Entry 6H7G (X-ray diffraction, 2.60 A resolution); this record covers chains A and B.

== Chain A (and B) ==
Name: Phosphoribulokinase, chloroplastic
From: Chlamydomonas reinhardtii
Notes: EC 2.7.1.19; chain B of this document is another copy of the same molecule, construct and numbering; everything in this record applies to it too
UniProt: P19824 (KPPR_CHLRE); residues 1-344 here correspond to UniProt positions 32-375 (UniProt number = residue number + 31)
Sequence (346 residues; row label = number of the first residue in the row; numbers below 1 keep their minus sign (His-1 is residue -1)):
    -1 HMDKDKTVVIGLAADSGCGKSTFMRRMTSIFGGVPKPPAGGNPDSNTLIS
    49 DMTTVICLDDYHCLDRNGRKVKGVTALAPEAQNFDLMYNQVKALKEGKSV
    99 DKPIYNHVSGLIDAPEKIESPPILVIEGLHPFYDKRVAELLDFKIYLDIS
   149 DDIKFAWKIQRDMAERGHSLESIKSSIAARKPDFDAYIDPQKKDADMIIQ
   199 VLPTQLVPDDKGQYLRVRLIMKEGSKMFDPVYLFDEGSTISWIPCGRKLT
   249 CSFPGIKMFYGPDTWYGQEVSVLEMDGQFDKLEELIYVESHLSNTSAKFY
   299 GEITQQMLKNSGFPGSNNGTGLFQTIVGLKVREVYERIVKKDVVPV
Not modelled in the structure: 339-344 (chain B: -1 to 2, 339-344)
Construct notes: expression tag (-1 to 0)
From the paper describing this entry:
  - binding site for sulfate ion: Arg64, Arg67, Tyr103, His105
  - catalytic residues: Arg64 (citing earlier work)

== Interface between chain A and chain B ==
Contacting residue pairs - 31 pairs, chain A then chain B:
  Phe232(A) - Phe232(B)  hydrophobic
  Asp233(A) - Trp240(B)
  Asp233(A) - Tyr285(B)  hydrogen bond
  Asp233(A) - His289(B)  salt bridge
  Glu234(A) - Arg245(B)
  Glu234(A) - Lys246(B)
  Gly235(A) - Cys243(B)
  Gly235(A) - Arg245(B)  hydrogen bond (backbone-side chain)
  Ser236(A) - Trp240(B)  hydrogen bond
  Ser236(A) - Ile241(B)
  Ser236(A) - Arg245(B)
  Ser236(A) - Tyr285(B)  hydrogen bond
  Thr237(A) - Ser239(B)
  Thr237(A) - Trp240(B)
  Thr237(A) - Ile241(B)  hydrogen bond (backbone-backbone)
  Ile238(A) - Ser239(B)
  Ile238(A) - Trp240(B)
  Ser239(A) - Thr237(B)
  Ser239(A) - Ile238(B)
  Ser239(A) - Ser239(B)  hydrogen bond (backbone-backbone)
  Trp240(A) - Asp233(B)  hydrogen bond
  Trp240(A) - Ser236(B)
  Trp240(A) - Thr237(B)
  Trp240(A) - Ile238(B)
  Ile241(A) - Ser236(B)
  Ile241(A) - Thr237(B)  hydrogen bond (backbone-backbone)
  Cys243(A) - Gly235(B)
  Lys246(A) - Asp233(B)  salt bridge
  Lys246(A) - Glu234(B)
  Tyr285(A) - Asp233(B)  hydrogen bond
  His289(A) - Phe232(B)
Also at the interface, not in a pair above, chain A (15 interface residues in all): Pro242
Also at the interface, not in a pair above, chain B (16 interface residues in all): Pro242

== In short ==
Chain A and chain B form an interface of 15 and 16 residues respectively; the contacts include 9 hydrogen
bonds and 2 salt bridges. Polar pairs include Asp233(A)-His289(B), Lys246(A)-Asp233(B) and
Asp233(A)-Tyr285(B). The paper reports the catalytic residue Arg64(A); a binding site for sulfate ion at
Arg64(A), Arg67(A) and Tyr103(A) among others.
Both chains are Phosphoribulokinase, chloroplastic (Chlamydomonas reinhardtii). Entry 6H7G (Crystal structure
of redox-sensitive phosphoribulokinase (PRK) from the green algae Chlamydomonas reinhardtii) was determined by
X-ray diffraction together with 6H7H from the same study.
